PDB entry 5C0J | X-ray diffraction, 1.64 A resolution | chains A and B of the 3 polymer chains in the assembly

== Chain A ==
Name: HLA class I histocompatibility antigen, A-2 alpha chain
From: Homo sapiens
Notes: fragment: resdieus 25-300
UniProt: P01892 (1A02_HUMAN); residues 1-276 here correspond to UniProt positions 25-300 (UniProt number = residue number + 24)
Sequence (277 residues; each row starts with the number of its first residue; numbering starts at 0):
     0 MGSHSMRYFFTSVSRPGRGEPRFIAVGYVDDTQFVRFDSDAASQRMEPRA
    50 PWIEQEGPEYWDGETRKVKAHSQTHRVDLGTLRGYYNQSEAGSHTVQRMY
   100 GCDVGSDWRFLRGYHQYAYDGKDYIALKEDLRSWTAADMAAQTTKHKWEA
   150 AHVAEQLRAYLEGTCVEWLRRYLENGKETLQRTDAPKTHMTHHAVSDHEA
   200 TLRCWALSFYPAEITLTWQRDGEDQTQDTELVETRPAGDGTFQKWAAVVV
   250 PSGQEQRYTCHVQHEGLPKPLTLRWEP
Disulfide bonds: Cys-101/Cys-164, Cys-203/Cys-259
Differences from the reference sequence: initiating methionine (0)

== Chain B ==
Name: Beta-2-microglobulin
From: Homo sapiens
UniProt: P61769 (B2MG_HUMAN); residues 1-99 here correspond to UniProt positions 21-119 (UniProt number = residue number + 20)
Sequence (100 residues; numbered 0 to 99; the number before each row is that of its first residue; numbering starts at 0):
     0 MIQRTPKIQVYSRHPAENGKSNFLNCYVSGFHPSDIEVDLLKNGERIEKV
    50 EHSDLSFSKDWSFYLLYYTEFTPTEKDEYACRVNHVTLSQPKIVKWDRDM
Disulfide bonds: Cys-25/Cys-80
Differences from the reference sequence: initiating methionine (0)
Metal / ion sites: Ca2+: His-84, Leu-87
UniProt features mapped onto this chain:
  - modified residue: Gln-2 (Pyrrolidone carboxylic acid)
  - glycosylation: Ile-1 (N-linked (Glc) (glycation) isoleucine), Lys-19 (N-linked (Glc) (glycation) lysine), Lys-41 (N-linked (Glc) (glycation) lysine), Lys-48 (N-linked (Glc) (glycation) lysine), Lys-58 (N-linked (Glc) (glycation) lysine), Lys-91 (N-linked (Glc) (glycation) lysine), Lys-94 (N-linked (Glc) (glycation) lysine)

== Interface between chain A and chain B ==
Residue-residue contacts - 60 pairs, chain A then chain B:
  Phe-8(A) / Ser-55(B)
  Phe-8(A) / Phe-56(B)
  Phe-9(A) / Phe-56(B)
  Thr-10(A) / Leu-54(B)
  Thr-10(A) / Phe-56(B)
  Thr-10(A) / Phe-62(B)
  Val-12(A) / Ser-33(B)
  Arg-14(A) / Asp-34(B)  salt bridge
  Ile-23(A) / Leu-54(B)
  Val-25(A) / Asp-53(B)
  Val-25(A) / Leu-54(B)
  Val-25(A) / Ser-55(B)
  Tyr-27(A) / Ser-55(B)
  Tyr-27(A) / Tyr-63(B)  hydrogen bond
  Gln-32(A) / Asp-53(B)  hydrogen bond
  Arg-35(A) / Asp-53(B)  salt bridge
  Arg-48(A) / Asp-53(B)  salt bridge
  Gln-96(A) / His-31(B)  hydrogen bond
  Gln-96(A) / Phe-56(B)
  Gln-96(A) / Trp-60(B)  hydrogen bond (side chain-backbone)
  Gln-96(A) / Phe-62(B)
  Arg-97(A) / Phe-56(B)
  Gln-115(A) / Trp-60(B)
  Tyr-116(A) / Trp-60(B)
  Ala-117(A) / Trp-60(B)  hydrophobic
  Asp-119(A) / Met-0(B)
  Asp-119(A) / Ile-1(B)
  Asp-119(A) / His-31(B)
  Gly-120(A) / Ile-1(B)
  Gly-120(A) / Arg-3(B)  hydrogen bond (backbone-side chain)
  Gly-120(A) / His-31(B)
  Gly-120(A) / Trp-60(B)
  Lys-121(A) / Met-0(B)
  Lys-121(A) / Ile-1(B)
  Asp-122(A) / Trp-60(B)  hydrogen bond
  Arg-202(A) / Asp-98(B)  hydrogen bond (side chain-backbone)
  Arg-202(A) / Met-99(B)
  Trp-204(A) / Asp-98(B)
  Trp-204(A) / Met-99(B)
  Val-231(A) / Gln-8(B)
  Glu-232(A) / Lys-6(B)  salt bridge
  Glu-232(A) / Gln-8(B)  hydrogen bond (backbone-side chain)
  Glu-232(A) / Tyr-26(B)
  Glu-232(A) / Ser-28(B)  hydrogen bond
  Thr-233(A) / Tyr-26(B)
  Arg-234(A) / Gln-8(B)  hydrogen bond
  Arg-234(A) / Tyr-10(B)
  Arg-234(A) / Met-99(B)  hydrogen bond (side chain-backbone)
  Pro-235(A) / Tyr-10(B)  hydrogen bond (backbone-side chain)
  Pro-235(A) / Asn-24(B)
  Pro-235(A) / Tyr-26(B)
  Ala-236(A) / Arg-12(B)  hydrogen bond (backbone-side chain)
  Ala-236(A) / Asn-24(B)
  Gly-237(A) / Arg-12(B)  hydrogen bond (backbone-side chain)
  Gly-237(A) / Leu-65(B)
  Asp-238(A) / Arg-12(B)
  Gln-242(A) / Tyr-10(B)
  Gln-242(A) / Ser-11(B)  hydrogen bond (side chain-backbone)
  Gln-242(A) / Arg-12(B)  hydrogen bond (side chain-backbone)
  Trp-244(A) / Met-99(B)  hydrogen bond (side chain-backbone)
Other interface residues (no listed pair), chain A (35 interface residues in all): Thr-94, Met-98, His-192
Other interface residues (no listed pair), chain B (26 interface residues in all): His-13, Asp-59

== Summary ==
The interface between chain A and chain B involves 35 residues on one side and 26 on the other, with 17
hydrogen bonds and 4 salt bridges. Among the polar pairs are Arg-14(A)/Asp-34(B), Arg-35(A)/Asp-53(B) and
Arg-48(A)/Asp-53(B). His-84(B) and Leu-87(B) coordinate Ca2+.
Chain A is HLA class I histocompatibility antigen, A-2 alpha chain and chain B is Beta-2-microglobulin, both
from Homo sapiens; the structure, HLA-A02 carrying RQFGPDWIVA, was determined by X-ray diffraction (same
publication as 5C07, 5C08, 5C09, 5C0A, 5C0B, 5C0C and 6 further entries).
